4NE1 - chains Q and S of the 24 polymer chains in the assembly; structure by X-ray diffraction, 6.50 A resolution (low resolution: residue-level contacts below are approximate; hydrogen-bond / salt-bridge calls are withheld).

[Chain Q (and S)]
Protein: Centromere protein S
Source organism: Homo sapiens
Notes: chain S of this document is another copy of the same molecule, construct and numbering; everything in this record applies to it too
Reference sequence: Q8N2Z9 (CENPS_HUMAN); residue numbers follow UniProt; this construct covers 14-118
Chain sequence (105 residues; row label = number of the first residue in the row):
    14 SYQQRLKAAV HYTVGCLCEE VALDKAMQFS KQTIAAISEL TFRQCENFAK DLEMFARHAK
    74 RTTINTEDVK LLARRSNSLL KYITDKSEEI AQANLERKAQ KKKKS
Differences from the reference sequence: conflict A39 (Glu in Q8N2Z9), A106 (Ile in Q8N2Z9)
Curated features (UniProtKB/Swiss-Prot):
  - mutagenesis: K73 to R74 (No effect on CENPX- and FANCM-binding; loss of double-stranded DNA-binding of the MHF heterodimer and of FANCM recruitment to fork DNA decrease in FA core complex activity, as shown by lower levels ...), R87 to R88 (Partial loss of CENPX- and FANCM-binding decrease in FA core complex activity, as shown by lower levels of FANCD2 monoubiquitination and higher frequency of sister chromatin exchanges ...)
Reported in the primary citation:
  - mutagenesis - K73A/K94A/K99A/R110A, K73A/R74A: abolished binding to the 26-nt DNA strand
  - mutagenesis - K73A/K94A/K99A/R110A: unchanged binding to FANCM
  - mutagenesis - K73A/K94A/K99A/R110A: decreased growth in response to mitomycin C (MMC)
  - mutagenesis - K73A/K94A/K99A/R110A: decreased signaling

[How chain Q and chain S interact]
Pairs across the interface - 12 pairs, chain Q then chain S:
  A35(Q) with Y25(S)
  L36(Q) with Y25(S)
  K38(Q) with R18(S)
  A39(Q) with A21(S); A22(S); Y25(S)
  M40(Q) with A21(S); A22(S); Y25(S)
  Q41(Q) with A21(S); H24(S); Y25(S)

[In short]
6 residues of chain Q and 5 residues of chain S are in contact. Curated annotation (UniProt) lists 4
mutagenesis sites on chain Q. From the paper: K73A/K94A/K99A/R110A and K73A/R74A of chain Q abolish binding to
the 26-nt DNA strand; K73A/K94A/K99A/R110A of chain Q reduce growth in response to mitomycin C (MMC).
Chain Q and chain S are both Centromere protein S (Homo sapiens); the structure, Human MHF1 MHF2 DNA
complexes, was determined by X-ray diffraction, deposited together with 4NDY, 4NE3, 4NE5 and 4NE6.
